Entry 6XNY (electron microscopy, 2.90 A resolution); this record covers chains C and x of the 10 polymer chains in the assembly.

[Chain C]
Molecule: V(D)J recombination-activating protein 1
Organism: Mus musculus
Notes: EC 3.1.-.-, 2.3.2.27
Reference sequence: P15919 (RAG1_MOUSE); numbering as in UniProt (aligned over 261-1008)
Amino-acid sequence (750 residues; each row starts with the number of its first residue):
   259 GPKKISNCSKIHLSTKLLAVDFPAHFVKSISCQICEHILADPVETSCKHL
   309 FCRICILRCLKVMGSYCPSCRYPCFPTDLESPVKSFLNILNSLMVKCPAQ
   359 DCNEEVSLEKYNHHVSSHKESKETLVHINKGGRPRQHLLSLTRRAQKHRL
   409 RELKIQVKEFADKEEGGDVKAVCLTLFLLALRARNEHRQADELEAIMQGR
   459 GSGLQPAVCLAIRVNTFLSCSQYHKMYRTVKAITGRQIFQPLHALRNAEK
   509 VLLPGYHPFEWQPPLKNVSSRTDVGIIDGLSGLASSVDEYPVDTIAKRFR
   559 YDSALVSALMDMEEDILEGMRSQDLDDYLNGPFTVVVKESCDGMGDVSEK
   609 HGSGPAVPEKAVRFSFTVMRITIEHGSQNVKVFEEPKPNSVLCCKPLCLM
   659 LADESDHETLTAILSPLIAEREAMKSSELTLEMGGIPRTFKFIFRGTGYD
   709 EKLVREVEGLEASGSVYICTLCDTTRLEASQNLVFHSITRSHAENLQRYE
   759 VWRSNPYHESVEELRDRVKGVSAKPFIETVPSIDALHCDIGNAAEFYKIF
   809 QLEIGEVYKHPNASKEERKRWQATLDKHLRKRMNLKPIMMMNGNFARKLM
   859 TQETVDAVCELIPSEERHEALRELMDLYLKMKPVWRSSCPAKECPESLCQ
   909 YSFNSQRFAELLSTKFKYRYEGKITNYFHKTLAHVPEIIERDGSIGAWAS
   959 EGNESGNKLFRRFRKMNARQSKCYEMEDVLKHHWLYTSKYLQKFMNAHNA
Not modelled in the structure: 259-459, 1008
Sequence notes: expression tag (259-260); engineered mutation Val649 (Glu in P15919), Met848 (Arg in P15919)
Swiss-Prot annotation at these positions:
  - zinc finger: Cys290 to Arg329 (RING-type), Leu351 to Lys380 (RAG1-type)
  - DNA-binding region: Gly389 to Gln456 (NBD)
  - binding site (Zn(2+)): Cys266, His270, Cys290, Cys293, His295, Cys305, His307, Cys310, Cys313, Cys325, Cys328, Cys355, Cys360, His372, His376
  - binding site (a divalent metal cation): Asp600, Asp708, Glu962
  - site: Trp893 (Essential for DNA hairpin formation, participates in base-stacking interactions near the cleavage site)
Bound ions: Mg2+ site 1: Asp600, Gly601, Glu962 (shared with DG46(x), DC47(x) of chain x); Mg2+ site 2: Glu662, Asp708 (shared with 1 residue of chain J); Zn2+: Cys727, Cys730, His937, His942
Reported in the primary citation:
  - Mg2+ coordination: Asp600
  - binding site for 12RSS integration strand (chain x): Met847, Met848
  - mutagenesis - E649V/R848M: increased catalytic activity on disintegration
  - catalytic residues: Asp600, Asp708, Glu962

[Chain x]
Molecule: 12RSS integration strand
Sequence (55 nucleotides; each row starts with the number of its first residue):
    13 GGTCGAGGTTTTTGTACAGCCTACTACCACTGTGCGCCGGTAGCCCTATC
    63 CTGAG
Not modelled in the structure: 13-30, 66-67
Bound ions: Mg2+: DG46, DC47 (shared with Asp600(C), Gly601(C), Glu962(C) of chain C)

[How chain C and chain x interact]
Contacting residue pairs (39):
  Asp600(C) with DC47(x), phosphate contact
  Gly601(C) with DC47(x), phosphate contact
  Met602(C) with DG46(x), phosphate contact; DG48(x), phosphate contact
  Gly603(C) with DG46(x), phosphate contact; DG48(x), phosphate contact
  Asp604(C) with DG48(x), phosphate contact
  Lys618(C) with DG48(x), sugar contact; DC49(x), salt bridge to the phosphate
  Leu794(C) with DG46(x), base contact
  His795(C) with DC47(x), salt bridge to the phosphate
  Ile798(C) with DG46(x), base contact
  Asn842(C) with DC42(x), phosphate contact
  Met847(C) with DC47(x), base contact; DG48(x), base contact
  Met848(C) with DC47(x), base contact
  Met849(C) with DC47(x), base contact
  Asn850(C) with DT45(x), base contact; DG46(x), base contact
  Gly851(C) with DG46(x), hydrogen bond to the base
  Asn852(C) with DT43(x), base contact; DG44(x), hydrogen bond to the base; DT45(x), base contact; DG46(x), hydrogen bond to the base
  Arg855(C) with DG46(x), hydrogen bond to the base
  Lys856(C) with DC42(x), salt bridge to the phosphate
  Glu959(C) with DG46(x), hydrogen bond to the base
  Glu962(C) with DT45(x), sugar contact; DG46(x), phosphate contact; DC47(x), phosphate contact
  Ser963(C) with DT45(x), base contact; DG46(x), base contact
  Asn965(C) with DT45(x), phosphate contact
  Lys966(C) with DT43(x), base contact; DG44(x), hydrogen bond to the base; DT45(x), sugar contact
  Arg969(C) with DT45(x), sugar contact; DG46(x), salt bridge to the phosphate
  His1006(C) with DT37(x), salt bridge to the phosphate
Also at the interface, not in a pair above, chain C (26 interface residues in all): Asp708

[Summary]
26 residues of chain C and 9 residues of chain x are in contact; the contacts include 6 hydrogen bonds and 5
salt bridges. Polar pairs include Gly851(C)-DG46(x), Asn852(C)-DG44(x) and Asn852(C)-DG46(x). The paper
reports catalytic residues Asp600(C), Asp708(C) and Glu962(C); E649V/R848M of chain C increase catalytic
activity on disintegration.
Here chain C is V(D)J recombination-activating protein 1 (Mus musculus) and chain x is 12RSS integration
strand. Entry 6XNY (Structure of RAG1 (R848M/E649V)-RAG2-DNA Strand Transfer Complex (Paired-Form)) was
determined by electron microscopy (same publication as 6XNX and 6XNZ).
